6BUZ - chains A and J of the 11 polymer chains in the assembly; structure by electron microscopy, 3.92 A resolution.

[Chain A]
Protein: Histone H3-like centromeric protein A
Organism: Homo sapiens
Reference sequence: P49450 (CENPA_HUMAN); numbering as in UniProt (aligned over 1-140)
Chain sequence (160 residues; row label = number of the first residue in the row; numbers below 1 keep their minus sign (Met-19 is residue -19)):
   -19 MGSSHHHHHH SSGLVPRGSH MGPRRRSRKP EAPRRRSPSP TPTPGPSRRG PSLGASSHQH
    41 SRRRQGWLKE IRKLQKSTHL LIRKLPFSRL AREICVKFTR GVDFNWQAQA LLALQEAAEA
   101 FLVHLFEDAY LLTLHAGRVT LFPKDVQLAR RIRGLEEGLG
Disordered / not traced: -19 to 44, 136-140
Differences from the reference sequence: expression tag (-19 to 0)
UniProt features mapped onto this chain:
  - region: Gln39 to Leu54 (Important for flexibility of DNA ends that protrude from nucleosomes)
  - modified residue: Gly2 (N,N,N-trimethylglycine), Ser7 (Phosphoserine), Ser17 (Phosphoserine), Ser19 (Phosphoserine), Ser27 (Phosphoserine), Ser68 (Phosphoserine)
  - mutagenesis: Ser7 (S7A: Induces a delay at the terminal stage of cytokinesis and chromosome misalignment during mitosis due to a defect in kinetochore attachment to microtubules), Ser17 (S17A: Impaired mitotic chromosome congression and chromosome segregation; when associated with A-19), Ser19 (S19A: Impaired mitotic chromosome congression and chromosome segregation; when associated with A-17), Ser68 (S68A: No effect on interaction with HJURP. Impairs localization at centromeres; S68E/Q: Impairs interaction with HJURP, association with chromatin and localization at centromeres), Arg80 to Gly81 (Impairs retention at centromeres, but not targeting to centromeres), His104 (H104G: Reduces location at centromeres. Abolishes location at centromeres; when associated with C-112), Leu112 (L112C: No effect on location at centromeres. Abolishes location at centromeres; when associated with G-104)
Reported in the primary citation:
  - mutagenesis - R80C/V82M: abolished binding to Wild-type hCENP-N
  - mutagenesis - R80C/V82M: abolished binding to Maltose-binding periplasmic protein, Centromere protein N chimera

[Chain J]
Molecule: 147-nt DNA strand
Sequence (147 nucleotides; numbered -73 to 73; the number before each row is that of its first residue; numbers below 1 keep their minus sign (DA-73 is residue -73)):
   -73 ATCGGATGTA TATATCTGAC ACGTGCCTGG AGACTAGGGA GTAATCCCCT TGGCGGTTAA
   -13 AACGCGGGGG ACAGCGCGTA CGTGCGTTTA AGCGGTGCTA GAGCTGTCTA CGACCAATTG
    47 AGCGGCCTCG GCACCGGGAT TCTCGAT
Disordered / not traced: -73, 73

[Chain A / chain J interface]
Contacting residue pairs (11):
  Gln45(A) with DT9(J), phosphate contact
  Trp47(A) with DT9(J), phosphate contact
  Lys49(A) with DG-66(J), phosphate contact
  Arg63(A) with DA17(J), phosphate contact; DG18(J), phosphate contact
  Lys64(A) with DG18(J), hydrogen bond to the phosphate
  Leu65(A) with DA17(J), phosphate contact; DG18(J), hydrogen bond to the phosphate
  Pro66(A) with DA17(J), phosphate contact
  Arg69(A) with DA17(J), salt bridge to the phosphate
  Asn85(A) with DG27(J), sugar contact
Also at the interface, not in a pair above, chain J (6 interface residues in all): DT-65

[Overview]
Chain A and chain J form an interface of 9 and 6 residues respectively; the contacts include 2 hydrogen bonds
and 1 salt bridge. Polar contacts include Lys64(A)-DG18(J), Leu65(A)-DG18(J) and Arg69(A)-DA17(J). From the
paper: R80C/V82M of chain A abolish binding to Wild-type hCENP-N; R80C/V82M of chain A abolish binding to
Maltose-binding periplasmic protein, Centromere protein N chimera.
Chain A is Histone H3-like centromeric protein A (Homo sapiens) and chain J is a 147-nt DNA strand; the
structure, Cryo-EM structure of CENP-A nucleosome in complex with kinetochore protein CENP-N, was determined
by electron microscopy.
